PDB entry 6SGB | electron microscopy, 3.30 A resolution | chains FO and CA of the 116 polymer chains in the assembly

Chain FO:
Name: mt-SAF22 (KRIPP17)
Organism: Trypanosoma brucei brucei
Reference sequence: Q389F9 (Q389F9_TRYB2); residues 1-334 here = UniProt positions 1-334
Amino-acid sequence (334 residues; each row starts with the number of its first residue):
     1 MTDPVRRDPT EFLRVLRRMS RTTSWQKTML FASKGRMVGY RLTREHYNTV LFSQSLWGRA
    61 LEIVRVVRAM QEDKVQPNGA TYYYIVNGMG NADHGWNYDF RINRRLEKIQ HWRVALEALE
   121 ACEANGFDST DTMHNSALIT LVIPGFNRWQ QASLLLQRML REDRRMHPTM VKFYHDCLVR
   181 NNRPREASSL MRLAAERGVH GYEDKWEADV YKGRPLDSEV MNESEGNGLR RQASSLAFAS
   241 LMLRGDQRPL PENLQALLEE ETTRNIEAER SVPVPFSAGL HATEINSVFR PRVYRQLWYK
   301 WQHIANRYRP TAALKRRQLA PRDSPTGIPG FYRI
Disordered / not traced: 1-5, 227-231

Chain CA:
Molecule: 9S rRNA
Organism: Trypanosoma brucei brucei
Sequence (620 nucleotides; row label = number of the first residue in the row):
     1 UAAAUUAUGG UCAAUUGUUA GUAUUCAUAU UAAUUUUUUU AAAUGUUUUA UCAUUUUAUA
    61 AAGGUUUAUU UUUGAAAGAU UUUUUGUAUA AAAUUUUAGG AAUAGUUAAU AAUAAUUUAU
   121 AAUUUUGAUU AGAUUGUUUU GUUAAUGCUA UUAGAUGGGU GUGGAAAAAU AAAAAAAAUA
   181 AUUAAUAUAU AUCAAUAAUA AAUUAAAUUA AUCUAUUAGU CAGAAAUGGA UGCCAGCCGU
   241 UGCGGUAAUU UCUAUGCUUU UAAAUAUUAU ACAAUUAUCA UAUUAAAUUG UUAAGUGCUG
   301 AUUUAACCAA UAAAAAUAUA AAUAAUUUUU AUUUGUUUUU AAACACCAUU AGGUAUAUGC
   361 AAAUAUAAAA UUAUAGUAAU UAUAAAUUAU AUUAUAUUAU AUUUAUUCAU AUAAUUAAUA
   421 GGAUAAUAUU UGUAGUUUUU GAUACCAUGA UAAGGAUUAU AAAUUGAAAG UGUUAAUAUC
   481 AUAAUCAAAA UUUAUUAUUU AUAUUAAAUA UGUAUGUGUA GAUAAAAUAA GAAAUUAAAA
   541 AGGUAUUGUU GCCCACCAAU UUUUAUAAUA AAAAUAACGU GCAGUAAUUA AUAUAUUUAU
   601 AAAAAUAUAU UUUUUUUUUX
Disordered / not traced: 543-553
Modified residues: UBD (uridine 3',5'-bis(dihydrogen phosphate)) at position 620
Metal / ion sites: Mg2+: A75, A76

Interface between chain FO and chain CA:
Contacting residue pairs (52):
  Arg14(FO) with U563(CA), phosphate contact; U564(CA), salt bridge to the phosphate
  Arg17(FO) with A565(CA), salt bridge to the phosphate; U566(CA), hydrogen bond to the sugar
  Arg18(FO) with U563(CA), salt bridge to the phosphate; U564(CA), salt bridge to the phosphate
  Arg21(FO) with U564(CA), salt bridge to the phosphate; A570(CA), base contact
  Glu45(FO) with U566(CA), base contact
  Asn48(FO) with U566(CA), base contact
  Phe52(FO) with U569(CA), base contact
  Gly79(FO) with A567(CA), base contact
  Ala80(FO) with A567(CA), phosphate contact
  Tyr83(FO) with A567(CA), sugar contact; A568(CA), phosphate contact
  Tyr84(FO) with A567(CA), sugar contact; U569(CA), base contact
  Tyr98(FO) with G158(CA), stacking on the base
  Phe100(FO) with G105(CA), base contact
  Arg104(FO) with G105(CA), hydrogen bond to the base
  Thr130(FO) with A567(CA), base contact
  Phe276(FO) with G161(CA), stacking on the base
  Ile285(FO) with G158(CA), base contact
  Asn286(FO) with G158(CA), base contact
  Trp298(FO) with U569(CA), sugar contact
  Tyr299(FO) with A568(CA), hydrogen bond to the phosphate; U569(CA), hydrogen bond to the sugar
  Lys300(FO) with U569(CA), phosphate contact; A570(CA), salt bridge to the phosphate
  Trp301(FO) with A568(CA), sugar contact; U569(CA), hydrogen bond to the phosphate
  Lys315(FO) with G63(CA), sugar contact
  Arg316(FO) with G64(CA), hydrogen bond to the phosphate; U65(CA), salt bridge to the phosphate; A133(CA), salt bridge to the phosphate
  Arg317(FO) with A133(CA), salt bridge to the phosphate; U134(CA), salt bridge to the phosphate
  Arg322(FO) with U134(CA), phosphate contact; U151(CA), salt bridge to the phosphate
  Asp323(FO) with A133(CA), hydrogen bond to the phosphate; U134(CA), hydrogen bond to the phosphate
  Ser324(FO) with A133(CA), sugar contact
  Pro325(FO) with G132(CA), sugar contact; A133(CA), sugar contact
  Thr326(FO) with G132(CA), phosphate contact; A133(CA), hydrogen bond to the phosphate
  Ile328(FO) with G132(CA), phosphate contact
  Pro329(FO) with A131(CA), phosphate contact; G132(CA), phosphate contact
  Tyr332(FO) with G64(CA), sugar contact; U65(CA), phosphate contact
  Arg333(FO) with A131(CA), salt bridge to the phosphate
Other interface residues (no listed pair), chain FO (41 interface residues in all): Leu13, Thr49, Trp96, Asn97, Asp128, Met133, Pro321
Other interface residues (no listed pair), chain CA (22 interface residues in all): U130, U135, G157

In short:
41 residues of chain FO face 22 of chain CA across their interface; the contacts include 9 hydrogen bonds, 12
salt bridges and 2 aromatic stacking contacts. Among the polar pairs are Arg104(FO)-G105(CA),
Arg17(FO)-U566(CA) and Tyr299(FO)-U569(CA). A75(CA) and A76(CA) form the Mg2+ site.
Chain FO is mt-SAF22 (KRIPP17) and chain CA is 9S rRNA, both from Trypanosoma brucei brucei; the structure,
mt-SSU assemblosome of Trypanosoma brucei, was determined by electron microscopy (same publication as 6SG9 and
6SGA).
